8YPZ - chains D and E of the 6 polymer chains in the assembly; structure by X-ray diffraction, 3.00 A resolution.

[Chain D (and E)]
Name: Ribose-phosphate pyrophosphokinase 1
Organism: Homo sapiens
Notes: EC 2.7.6.1; chain E of this document is another copy of the same molecule, construct and numbering; everything in this record applies to it too
UniProt: P60891 (PRPS1_HUMAN); numbering as in UniProt (aligned over 2-318)
Chain sequence (318 residues; numbered 1 to 318; the number before each row is that of its first residue):
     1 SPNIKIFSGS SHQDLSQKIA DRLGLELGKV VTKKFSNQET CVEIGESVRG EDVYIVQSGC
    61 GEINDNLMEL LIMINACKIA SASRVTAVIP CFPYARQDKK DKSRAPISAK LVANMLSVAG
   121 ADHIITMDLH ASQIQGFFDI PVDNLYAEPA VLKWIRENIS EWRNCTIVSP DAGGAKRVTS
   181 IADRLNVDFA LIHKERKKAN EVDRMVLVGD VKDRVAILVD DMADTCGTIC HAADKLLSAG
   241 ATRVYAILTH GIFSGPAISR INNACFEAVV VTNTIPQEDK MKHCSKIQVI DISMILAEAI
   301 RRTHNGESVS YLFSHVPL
Not modelled in the structure: 1-2, 195-203, 306-318 (chain E: 1, 195-204, 318)
Construct notes: expression tag (1)
Swiss-Prot annotation at these positions:
  - region: Lys-212 to Gly-227 (Binding of phosphoribosylpyrophosphate)
  - binding site (ATP): Arg-96 to Asp-101, His-130
  - binding site (Mg(2+)): Asp-128, His-130, Asp-139, Asp-143
  - natural variant: Ser-16 (S16P: Found in patients with phosphoribosyl pyrophosphate synthetase I deficiency), Glu-43 (E43D: In CMTX5), Asp-52 (D52H: In PRPS1 superactivity), Asp-65 (D65N: In DFNX1), Ala-87 (A87T: In DFNX1), Asn-114 (N114S: In PRPS1 superactivity), Met-115 (M115T: In CMTX5), Leu-129 (L129I: In PRPS1 superactivity), Gln-133 (Q133P: In ARTS), Val-142 (V142L: Found in a patient with an intermediate phenotype between ARTS and PRPS1 superactivity), Leu-152 (L152P: In ARTS), Asp-183 (D183H: In PRPS1 superactivity), 7 further natural variant entries in UniProt
  - mutagenesis: Ser-132 (S132A: Reduces catalytic activity; S132F: No effect on catalytic activity), Asn-144 (N144H: No effect on catalytic activity), Tyr-146 (Y146F: No effect on catalytic activity; Y146M: Reduces catalytic activity)
Small-molecule neighbours:
  - AMP-CPP (APC; diphosphomethylphosphonic acid adenosyl ester), molecule 1: Phe-35, Asn-37, Glu-39
  - AMP-CPP (APC), molecule 2: Arg-96, Gln-97, Asp-98, Lys-99, Asp-101, Lys-102, His-130, Asp-224
  - GDP (guanosine-5'-diphosphate), molecule 1: Ser-47, Arg-49, Ile-79, Ala-80
  - GDP, molecule 2: Lys-100, Asp-101, Lys-102, Ser-103, Arg-104
  - GDP, molecule 3: Gln-135, Asp-143, Asn-144, Leu-145, Tyr-146, Arg-302
From the paper describing this entry:
  - mutagenesis - R96A: abolished catalytic activity (proposed by the authors, not directly observed)

[How chain D and chain E interact]
Contacting residue pairs - 80 pairs, chain D then chain E:
  Lys-34(D) with Glu-62(E), salt bridge
  Ser-36(D) with Thr-225(E); Ser-254(E), hydrogen bond; Gly-255(E)
  Asn-37(D) with Gly-61(E); Ile-63(E); Arg-96(E); Ile-252(E); Ser-254(E)
  Gln-38(D) with Gly-61(E); Glu-62(E)
  Glu-39(D) with Ile-63(E); Pro-93(E); Tyr-94(E), hydrogen bond (side chain-backbone)
  Thr-40(D) with Asn-64(E), hydrogen bond; Tyr-94(E), hydrogen bond (backbone-side chain)
  Val-42(D) with Pro-106(E)
  Glu-43(D) with Lys-102(E), salt bridge
  Ile-44(D) with Ser-103(E); Arg-104(E)
  Glu-46(D) with Arg-104(E), hydrogen bond (backbone-side chain)
  Ser-47(D) with Arg-104(E)
  Gly-61(D) with Gln-38(E), hydrogen bond (backbone-side chain)
  Glu-62(D) with Lys-34(E), salt bridge; Gln-38(E); Glu-62(E); Asp-65(E)
  Ile-63(D) with Asn-37(E); Glu-39(E)
  Asn-64(D) with Thr-40(E), hydrogen bond; Asn-64(E); Asp-65(E), hydrogen bond; Met-68(E)
  Asp-65(D) with Glu-62(E); Asn-64(E), hydrogen bond
  Leu-67(D) with Met-68(E), hydrophobic
  Met-68(D) with Asn-64(E); Leu-67(E), hydrophobic; Tyr-94(E); Met-115(E), hydrophobic
  Leu-71(D) with Leu-111(E); Met-115(E), hydrophobic
  Ile-72(D) with Tyr-94(E), hydrophobic; Pro-106(E), hydrophobic; Ser-108(E); Leu-111(E), hydrophobic
  Asn-75(D) with Pro-106(E); Ile-107(E), hydrogen bond (side chain-backbone)
  Ala-76(D) with Arg-104(E)
  Ile-79(D) with Lys-100(E), hydrogen bond (backbone-side chain); Ala-105(E); Ile-107(E), hydrophobic
  Pro-93(D) with Glu-39(E)
  Tyr-94(D) with Glu-39(E), hydrogen bond (backbone-side chain); Thr-40(E), hydrogen bond (side chain-backbone); Met-68(E)
  Arg-96(D) with Asn-37(E)
  Lys-100(D) with Ile-79(E)
  Arg-104(D) with Ile-44(E); Glu-46(E), hydrogen bond (side chain-backbone); Ser-47(E); Ala-76(E); Ala-80(E)
  Pro-106(D) with Val-42(E); Ile-72(E), hydrophobic; Ala-76(E), hydrophobic
  Ile-107(D) with Asn-75(E)
  Ser-108(D) with Ile-72(E)
  Leu-111(D) with Leu-71(E); Ile-72(E), hydrophobic
  Val-112(D) with Met-68(E), hydrophobic
  Met-115(D) with Met-68(E), hydrophobic; Met-115(E), hydrophobic
  Val-118(D) with Val-118(E), hydrophobic
  Asp-224(D) with Asn-37(E)
  Thr-225(D) with Ser-36(E)
  Ile-252(D) with Asn-37(E)
  Ser-254(D) with Ser-36(E); Asn-37(E)
  Gly-255(D) with Ser-36(E)
Other interface residues (no listed pair), chain D (46 interface residues in all): Gly-45, Ala-80, Ser-103, Ala-105, Asn-114, Ala-119
Other interface residues (no listed pair), chain E (46 interface residues in all): Gly-45, Val-48, Asn-114, Ala-119, Asp-224

[Summary]
The chain D/chain E interface involves 46 residues from each chain; the contacts include 14 hydrogen bonds and
3 salt bridges. Among the polar pairs are Lys-34(D)/Glu-62(E), Glu-43(D)/Lys-102(E) and Ser-36(D)/Ser-254(E).
Bound to chain D: 3 copies of GDP and AMP-CPP. The paper reports that R96A of chain D abolishes catalytic
activity.
Both chains are Ribose-phosphate pyrophosphokinase 1 (Homo sapiens). Entry 8YPZ (Crystal strcture of human
phosphoribosyl pyrophosphate synthetase 1 (PRPS1) in complex with GDP) was determined by X-ray diffraction
together with 8YPY and 8YQ0 from the same study.
